Entry 2IIE (X-ray diffraction, 2.41 A resolution); this record covers chains C and A of the 4 polymer chains in the assembly.

[Chain C]
Molecule: Phage P H' site
Sequence (35 nucleotides; each row starts with the number of its first residue; numbers below 1 keep their minus sign (DC-50 is residue -50)):
   -50 CGGTGCAACA AATTGATAAG CAATGCTTTT TTGGC

[Chain A]
Molecule: Integration host factor
Source organism: Escherichia coli
UniProt: chimeric construct of P0A6X7, P0A6Y1: residues 47-138 from P0A6X7 (IHFA_ECOLI) positions 3-94 (UniProt number = residue number - 44); residues 4-41 from P0A6Y1 positions 2-39 (UniProt number = residue number - 2); residues 141-195 from P0A6Y1 positions 40-94 (UniProt number = residue number - 101)
Chain sequence (204 residues; numbered 1 to 204; the number before each row is that of its first residue):
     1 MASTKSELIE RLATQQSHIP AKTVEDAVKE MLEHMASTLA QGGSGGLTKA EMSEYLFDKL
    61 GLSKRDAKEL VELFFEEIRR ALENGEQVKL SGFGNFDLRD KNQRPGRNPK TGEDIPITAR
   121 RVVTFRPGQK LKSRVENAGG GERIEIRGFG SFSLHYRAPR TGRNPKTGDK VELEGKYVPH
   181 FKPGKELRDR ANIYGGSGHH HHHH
Differences from the reference sequence: expression tag (1-3, 196-204); linker (42-46, 139-140)
Bound ions: Mn2+ site 1: Glu54, Asp58; Mn2+ site 2 near Asn84 (its only coordinating residue here); Mn2+ site 3 near His155 (its only coordinating residue here); Mn2+ site 4: Thr161 (shared with 1 residue of chain D); Mn2+ site 5: Glu174 (shared with 1 residue of chain E)

[Chain C / chain A interface]
Pairs across the interface - 45 pairs, chain C then chain A:
  DA-44(C) - Arg147(A)  base contact
  DA-43(C) - Arg147(A)  hydrogen bond to the base
  DA-43(C) - Gly148(A)  hydrogen bond to the phosphate
  DA-43(C) - Lys185(A)  phosphate contact
  DC-42(C) - Glu145(A)  sugar contact
  DC-42(C) - Ile146(A)  phosphate contact
  DC-42(C) - Arg147(A)  hydrogen bond to the sugar
  DC-42(C) - Gly148(A)  hydrogen bond to the phosphate
  DC-42(C) - Gly184(A)  phosphate contact
  DC-42(C) - Lys185(A)  hydrogen bond to the phosphate
  DA-41(C) - Arg143(A)  salt bridge to the phosphate
  DA-41(C) - Ser151(A)  hydrogen bond to the phosphate
  DA-41(C) - Lys182(A)  salt bridge to the phosphate
  DT-38(C) - Pro109(A)  base contact
  DT-38(C) - Lys110(A)  base contact
  DT-37(C) - Arg107(A)  hydrogen bond to the base
  DT-37(C) - Pro109(A)  sugar contact
  DG-36(C) - Arg107(A)  hydrogen bond to the sugar
  DA-35(C) - Arg104(A)  base contact
  DA-35(C) - Pro105(A)  phosphate contact
  DA-35(C) - Arg107(A)  sugar contact
  DT-34(C) - Pro105(A)  sugar contact
  DA-33(C) - Lys101(A)  phosphate contact
  DA-33(C) - Arg104(A)  sugar contact
  DA-32(C) - Arg99(A)  salt bridge to the phosphate
  DA-32(C) - Lys101(A)  phosphate contact
  DG-31(C) - Arg99(A)  salt bridge to the phosphate
  DG-31(C) - Arg126(A)  salt bridge to the phosphate
  DC-30(C) - Arg126(A)  salt bridge to the phosphate
  DC-30(C) - Lys132(A)  salt bridge to the phosphate
  DA-29(C) - Arg160(A)  sugar contact
  DA-29(C) - Gly162(A)  base contact
  DA-29(C) - Arg163(A)  hydrogen bond to the base
  DA-29(C) - Pro165(A)  base contact
  DA-29(C) - Leu173(A)  phosphate contact
  DA-29(C) - Lys176(A)  salt bridge to the phosphate
  DA-28(C) - Asn164(A)  hydrogen bond to the sugar
  DA-28(C) - Pro165(A)  base contact
  DA-28(C) - Val171(A)  sugar contact
  DA-28(C) - Leu173(A)  phosphate contact
  DT-21(C) - Thr4(A)  phosphate contact
  DT-21(C) - Lys89(A)  salt bridge to the phosphate
  DT-20(C) - Lys5(A)  phosphate contact
  DT-20(C) - Ser6(A)  hydrogen bond to the phosphate
  DT-19(C) - Lys29(A)  salt bridge to the phosphate
Other interface residues (no listed pair), chain C (21 interface residues in all): DA-39, DT-27, DT-22
Other interface residues (no listed pair), chain A (33 interface residues in all): Ser91, Lys166

[In short]
Chain C and chain A form an interface of 21 and 33 residues respectively; the contacts include 11 hydrogen
bonds and 10 salt bridges. Polar contacts include DA-43(C)-Arg147(A), DT-37(C)-Arg107(A) and
DA-29(C)-Arg163(A). The Mn2+ site 1 is built by Glu54(A) and Asp58(A).
Chain C is Phage P H' site and chain A is Integration host factor (Escherichia coli); the structure, single
chain Integration Host Factor protein (scIHF2) in complex with DNA, was determined by X-ray diffraction
together with 2IIF from the same study.
